8QAT - chains A and B of the 4 polymer chains in the assembly; structure by electron microscopy, 3.20 A resolution.

# Chain A (and B)
Name: Protein Hook homolog 3
From: Homo sapiens
Notes: chain B of this document is another copy of the same molecule, construct and numbering; everything in this record applies to it too
UniProtKB: Q86VS8 (HOOK3_HUMAN); residue numbers follow UniProt; this construct covers 571-718
Amino-acid sequence (148 residues; each row starts with the number of its first residue):
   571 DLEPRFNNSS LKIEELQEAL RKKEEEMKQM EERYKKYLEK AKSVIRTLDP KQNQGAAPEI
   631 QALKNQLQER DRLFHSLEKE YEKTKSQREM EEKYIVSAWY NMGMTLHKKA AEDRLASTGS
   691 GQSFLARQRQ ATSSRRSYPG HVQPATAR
Disordered / not traced: 571-626, 706-718 (chain B: 571-626, 690-718)
Curated features (UniProtKB/Swiss-Prot):
  - modified residue (Phosphoserine): S693, S707

# How chain A and chain B interact
Pairs across the interface - 29 pairs, chain A then chain B:
  L633(A) with L633(B), hydrophobic
  Q636(A) with L637(B)
  L637(A) with L633(B); Q636(B); L637(B), hydrophobic
  R640(A) with R640(B); F644(B)
  D641(A) with R640(B), salt bridge
  F644(A) with L643(B); F644(B); L647(B), hydrophobic
  L647(A) with F644(B), hydrophobic
  E648(A) with L647(B)
  E650(A) with Y651(B), hydrogen bond
  Y651(A) with E650(B); Y651(B), hydrophobic; T654(B)
  R658(A) with R658(B)
  E659(A) with R658(B)
  E662(A) with R658(B), salt bridge; E661(B)
  I665(A) with I665(B), hydrophobic
  W669(A) with A668(B); W669(B); M672(B), hydrogen bond
  M672(A) with W669(B), hydrophobic; M672(B), hydrophobic
  L676(A) with L676(B), hydrophobic
  D683(A) with K679(B), salt bridge
Also at the interface, not in a pair above, chain A (23 interface residues in all): I630, K634, T654, V666, A668
Also at the interface, not in a pair above, chain B (22 interface residues in all): E629, K634, D641, E662

# Summary
23 residues of chain A face 22 of chain B across their interface, with 2 hydrogen bonds and 3 salt bridges.
Polar contacts include D641(A)-R640(B), E662(A)-R658(B) and D683(A)-K679(B).
Both chains are Protein Hook homolog 3 (Homo sapiens). Entry 8QAT (Cryo-EM structure of Fts-Hook3-FHIP1B at
3.2 A resolution) was determined by electron microscopy.
